Entry 6U2H (X-ray diffraction, 2.50 A resolution); this record covers chains C and D of the 4 polymer chains in the assembly.

== Chain C (and D) ==
Name: Serine/threonine-protein kinase B-raf
Source organism: Homo sapiens
Notes: EC 2.7.11.1; chain D of this document is another copy of the same molecule, construct and numbering; everything in this record applies to it too
UniProt: P15056 (BRAF_HUMAN); numbering as in UniProt (aligned over 447-735)
Amino-acid sequence (290 residues; row label = number of the first residue in the row):
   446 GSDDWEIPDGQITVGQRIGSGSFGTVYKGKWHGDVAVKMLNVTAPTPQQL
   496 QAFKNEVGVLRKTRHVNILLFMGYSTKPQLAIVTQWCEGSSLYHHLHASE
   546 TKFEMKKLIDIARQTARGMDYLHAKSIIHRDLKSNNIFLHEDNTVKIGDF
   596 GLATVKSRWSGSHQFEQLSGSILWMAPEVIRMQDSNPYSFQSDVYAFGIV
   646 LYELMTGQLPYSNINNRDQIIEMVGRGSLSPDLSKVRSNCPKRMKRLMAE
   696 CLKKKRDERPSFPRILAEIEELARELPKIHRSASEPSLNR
Unresolved in the structure: 446-447, 604-614, 734-735 (chain D: 446-447, 608-610, 734-735)
Modified / non-standard residues: Ser729 (phosphoserine; SEP)
Sequence notes: expression tag (446); conflict Ala543 (Ile in P15056), Ser544 (Ile in P15056), Lys551 (Ile in P15056), Arg562 (Gln in P15056), Asn588 (Leu in P15056), Ser630 (Lys in P15056), Glu667 (Phe in P15056), Ser673 (Tyr in P15056), Arg688 (Ala in P15056), Ser706 (Leu in P15056), Arg709 (Gln in P15056), Glu713 (Ser in P15056), Glu716 (Leu in P15056), Glu720 (Ser in P15056)
Ligand contacts: 14-3-3 (29L; 2-{4-[(1E)-1-(hydroxyimino)-2,3-dihydro-1H-inden-5-yl]-3-(pyridin-4-yl)-1H-pyrazol-1-yl}ethanol): Ile463, Gly464, Ser465, Gly466, Val471, Ala481, Lys483, Glu501, Leu505, Leu514, Ile527, Thr529, Gln530, Trp531, Cys532, Ser536, Asn580, Phe583, Asp594, Phe595
Swiss-Prot annotation at these positions:
  - active site: Asp576 (Proton acceptor)
  - binding site (ATP): Ile463 to Val471, Lys483
  - modified residue: Ser447 (Phosphoserine), Arg671 (Omega-N-methylarginine), Ser729 (Phosphoserine)
  - cross-link: Lys578 (Glycyl lysine isopeptide (Lys-Gly) (interchain with G-Cter in ubiquitin))
  - natural variant: Arg462 (R462I: In CRC), Ile463 (I463S: In CRC), Gly464 (G464E: In CRC; G464V: In a colorectal cancer cell line), Gly466 (G466A: In melanoma; G466E: In melanoma; G466V: In LNCR), Ser467 (S467A: In CFC1), Phe468 (F468S: In CFC1), Gly469 (G469A: In NHL; G469E: In CFC1 and colon cancer; G469R: In NHL; G469V: In a colorectal adenocarcinoma sample), Leu485 (L485F: In CFC1), Lys499 (K499E: In CFC1; K499N: In CFC1), Glu501 (E501G: In CFC1; E501K: In CFC1), Leu525 (L525P: In CFC1), Trp531 (W531C: In NS7), 12 further natural variant entries in UniProt
  - mutagenesis: Lys483 (K483S: Reduces kinase activity with MAP2K1), Arg509 (R509H: Loss of MAP2K1-mediated-BRAF-KSR1 dimerization), Lys578 (K578R: Blocks EGF-induced ubiquitination and ERK activation), Ile666 (I666R: No effect on MAP2K1-mediated-BRAF-KSR1 dimerization, however loss of BRAF-mediated phosphorylation of MAP2K1), Arg671 (R671K: Increased kinase activity and stability in response to EGF treatment)

== Chain C / chain D interface ==
Pairs across the interface - 48 pairs, chain C then chain D:
  Trp450(C) with Arg506(D); Lys507(D); Arg509(D)
  Lys475(C) with Arg562(D); Glu715(D), salt bridge
  Trp476(C) with Tyr566(D), hydrophobic
  His477(C) with His510(D), hydrogen bond (backbone-side chain); Arg562(D); Asp565(D), salt bridge; Tyr566(D); Ala569(D)
  Gly478(C) with Arg562(D)
  Asp479(C) with Arg562(D), salt bridge
  Arg506(C) with Trp450(D); Arg509(D)
  Lys507(C) with Trp450(D)
  Thr508(C) with Trp450(D); Arg509(D), hydrogen bond (backbone-side chain)
  Arg509(C) with Trp450(D); Leu505(D); Arg506(D); Thr508(D), hydrogen bond (side chain-backbone); Arg509(D); Leu515(D); Phe516(D), hydrogen bond (side chain-backbone); Met517(D)
  His510(C) with His477(D), hydrogen bond (side chain-backbone); Leu515(D); Met517(D)
  Val511(C) with Leu515(D)
  Leu515(C) with Arg509(D); His510(D)
  Phe516(C) with Arg509(D), hydrogen bond (backbone-side chain)
  Met517(C) with Arg509(D); His510(D); Val511(D)
  Gln530(C) with Val511(D)
  Arg562(C) with His477(D); Gly478(D); Asp479(D), salt bridge
  Asp565(C) with His477(D), salt bridge
  Tyr566(C) with Trp450(D); Trp476(D), hydrophobic; His477(D)
  Ala569(C) with His477(D)
  Lys570(C) with Trp450(D)
  Glu586(C) with Asn588(D)
  Thr589(C) with His585(D)
Interface residues without a listed pair, chain C (27 interface residues in all): Asp449, Leu505, His585, Asn588
Interface residues without a listed pair, chain D (26 interface residues in all): Lys570, Glu586, Thr589, Leu711

== Summary ==
27 residues of chain C face 26 of chain D across their interface; the contacts include 6 hydrogen bonds and 5
salt bridges. Among the polar pairs are Lys475(C)-Glu715(D), His477(C)-Asp565(D) and Asp479(C)-Arg562(D).
Chain C binds 14-3-3.
Chain C and chain D are both Serine/threonine-protein kinase B-raf (Homo sapiens); the structure, BRAF dimer
bound to 14-3-3, was determined by X-ray diffraction, deposited together with 6U2G.
